Entry 4KVQ (X-ray diffraction, 1.84 A resolution); this record covers chain A.

# Chain A
Name: Aldehyde decarbonylase
Organism: Prochlorococcus marinus
Notes: EC 4.1.99.5
UniProtKB: Q7V6D4 (ALDEC_PROMM); residue numbers follow UniProt; this construct covers 1-243
Amino-acid sequence (244 residues; each row starts with the number of its first residue; numbering starts at 0):
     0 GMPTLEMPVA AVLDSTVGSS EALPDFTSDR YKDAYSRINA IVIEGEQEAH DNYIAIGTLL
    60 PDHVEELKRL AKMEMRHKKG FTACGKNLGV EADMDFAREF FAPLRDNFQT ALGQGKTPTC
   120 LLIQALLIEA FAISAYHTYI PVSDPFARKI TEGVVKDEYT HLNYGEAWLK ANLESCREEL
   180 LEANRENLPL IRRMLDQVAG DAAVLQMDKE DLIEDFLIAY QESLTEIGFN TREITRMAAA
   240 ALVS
Disordered / not traced: 0-18, 242-243
Differences from the reference sequence: expression tag (0)
Bound ions: Fe ion site 1: Glu-45, Glu-73, His-76, Glu-157 (together with palmitic acid); Fe ion site 2: Glu-73, Glu-128, Glu-157, His-160 (together with palmitic acid)
Curated features (UniProtKB/Swiss-Prot):
  - binding site (Fe cation): Glu-45, Glu-73, His-76, Glu-128, His-160
What the authors report for this chain:
  - binding site for palmitic acid: Val-41, Ala-134
  - mutagenesis - V41Y, A134F: abolished binding to host-derived fatty acid ligands
  - mutagenesis - V41Y, A134F: decreased catalytic activity on octadecanal
  - mutagenesis - V41Y: unchanged catalytic activity on C4-10 aldehydes
  - mutagenesis - A134F: increased catalytic activity on hexanal
  - mutagenesis - A134F: increased catalytic activity on butanal
  - mutagenesis - A134F: increased catalytic activity on pentanal

# Summary
Glu-45, Glu-73, His-76 and Glu-157 coordinate Fe ion site 1. Glu-73, Glu-128, Glu-157 and His-160 coordinate
Fe ion site 2. UniProt lists 5 Fe cation-binding residues. The paper reports a binding site for palmitic acid
at Val-41 and Ala-134; V41Y and A134F abolish binding to host-derived fatty acid ligands.
Chain A is Aldehyde decarbonylase (Prochlorococcus marinus); the structure, Crystal Structure of
Prochlorococcus marinus aldehyde-deformylating oxygenase wild type with palmitic acid bound, was determined by
X-ray diffraction together with 4KVR and 4KVS from the same study.
